Entry 9ITS (electron microscopy, 2.89 A resolution); this record covers chains Y and Z of the 26 polymer chains in the assembly.

== Chain Y ==
Protein: ATP synthase subunit b
Organism: Chloroflexus aurantiacus J-10-fl
UniProt: A9WGS8 (ATPF_CHLAA); numbering as in UniProt (aligned over 1-164)
Amino-acid sequence (164 residues; each row starts with the number of its first residue):
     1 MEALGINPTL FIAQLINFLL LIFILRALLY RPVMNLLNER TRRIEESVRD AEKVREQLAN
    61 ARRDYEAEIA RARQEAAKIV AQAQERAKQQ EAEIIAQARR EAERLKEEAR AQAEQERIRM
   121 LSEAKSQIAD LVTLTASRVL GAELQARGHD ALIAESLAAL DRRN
Not modelled in the structure: 1-7, 161-164

== Chain Z ==
Protein: ATP synthase subunit a
Organism: Chloroflexus aurantiacus J-10-fl
UniProt: A9WGT0 (A9WGT0_CHLAA); residue numbers follow UniProt; this construct covers 1-312
Amino-acid sequence (312 residues; row label = number of the first residue in the row):
     1 MSTRTRNILI IVGALIISIA SRFFLYTGPP HVEVAAEVIF DGIPGFPITN SFVVAIIIDI
    61 FVIALAVAAT RNLQMVPRGL QNVMEFILES LYNLFRNINA KYVATAFPLV ATIFLFVLFG
   121 NWFGLLPGVG SIGVCHEKKE EHAVVDERLA LAAPAAPLSS VAAAEGEEIH DTCAAQGKKL
   181 VPLFRAPAAD LNFTFAIAVI SFVFIEYWGF RALGPGYLKK FFNTNGIMSF VGIIEFISEL
   241 VKPFALAFRL FGNIFAGEVL LVVMAFLVPL LLPLPFYGFE VFVGFIQALI FALLTYAFLN
   301 IAVTGHDEEH AH
Not modelled in the structure: 1-11, 137-172, 305-312

== Interface between chain Y and chain Z ==
Contacting residue pairs - 31 pairs, chain Y then chain Z:
  Pro8(Y) - Ser131(Z)
  Thr9(Y) - Tyr26(Z)  hydrogen bond (side chain-backbone)
  Thr9(Y) - Thr27(Z)
  Leu10(Y) - Thr27(Z)
  Leu10(Y) - Ser131(Z)
  Phe11(Y) - Ser131(Z)  hydrogen bond (backbone-side chain)
  Phe11(Y) - Ile132(Z)  hydrophobic
  Ala13(Y) - Pro269(Z)  hydrophobic
  Gln14(Y) - Leu126(Z)
  Gln14(Y) - Pro127(Z)
  Gln14(Y) - Gly128(Z)
  Asn17(Y) - Pro273(Z)
  Asn17(Y) - Leu274(Z)
  Asn17(Y) - Tyr277(Z)
  Phe18(Y) - Leu126(Z)  hydrophobic
  Phe18(Y) - Pro127(Z)
  Leu20(Y) - Leu271(Z)  hydrophobic
  Leu20(Y) - Leu274(Z)  hydrophobic
  Leu21(Y) - Tyr277(Z)  hydrophobic
  Leu36(Y) - Phe86(Z)  hydrophobic
  Leu37(Y) - Asn82(Z)  hydrogen bond (backbone-side chain)
  Leu37(Y) - Val83(Z)  hydrophobic
  Arg40(Y) - Asn82(Z)  hydrogen bond
  Arg40(Y) - Glu85(Z)  salt bridge
  Thr41(Y) - Pro77(Z)
  Thr41(Y) - Asn82(Z)
  Ile44(Y) - Val76(Z)  hydrophobic
  Ile44(Y) - Pro77(Z)
  Glu45(Y) - Val76(Z)
  Glu45(Y) - Arg78(Z)  salt bridge
  Val48(Y) - Val76(Z)  hydrophobic
Interface residues without a listed pair, chain Y (21 interface residues in all): Ile12, Leu15, Ile16, Leu25
Interface residues without a listed pair, chain Z (28 interface residues in all): Leu25, Met75, Glu89, Leu125, Gly130, Ala265, Leu270, Gly278, Val281

== Overview ==
21 residues of chain Y face 28 of chain Z across their interface; the contacts include 4 hydrogen bonds and 2
salt bridges. Polar contacts include Arg40(Y)-Glu85(Z), Glu45(Y)-Arg78(Z) and Thr9(Y)-Tyr26(Z).
Chain Y is ATP synthase subunit b and chain Z is ATP synthase subunit a, both from Chloroflexus aurantiacus
J-10-fl; the structure, Chloroflexus aurantiacus ADP-bound ATP synthase, state 1, was determined by electron
microscopy (same publication as 9ITJ, 9ITK, 9ITL, 9ITM, 9ITN, 9ITO and 11 further entries).
